PDB entry 6FC3 | X-ray diffraction, 1.75 A resolution | chains A and B

== Chain A ==
Name: Eukaryotic translation initiation factor 4E
From: Saccharomyces cerevisiae (strain ATCC 204508 / S288c)
Reference sequence: P07260 (IF4E_YEAST); residues 35-213 here = UniProt positions 35-213
Chain sequence (183 residues; numbered 31 to 213; the number before each row is that of its first residue):
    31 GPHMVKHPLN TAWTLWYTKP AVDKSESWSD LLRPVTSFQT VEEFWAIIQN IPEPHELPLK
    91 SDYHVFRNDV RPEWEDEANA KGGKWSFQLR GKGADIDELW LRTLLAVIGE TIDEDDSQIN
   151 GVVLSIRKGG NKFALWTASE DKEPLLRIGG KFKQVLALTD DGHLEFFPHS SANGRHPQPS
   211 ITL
Disordered / not traced: 31-34, 104-106, 145-147
Differences from the reference sequence: expression tag (31-34); engineered mutation Ala42 (Lys in P07260), Ala168 (Lys in P07260), Ala187 (Lys in P07260)
Bound ions: Zn2+ site 1 near Glu83 (its only coordinating residue here); Zn2+ site 2: Asp190, His193 (shared with His39(B), Glu44(B) of chain B)
Swiss-Prot annotation at these positions:
  - cross-link: Lys114 (Glycyl lysine isopeptide (Lys-Gly) (interchain with G-Cter in ubiquitin))

== Chain B ==
Name: Cap-associated protein CAF20
From: Saccharomyces cerevisiae (strain ATCC 204508 / S288c)
Reference sequence: P12962 (CAF20_YEAST); residues 1-49 here = UniProt positions 1-49
Chain sequence (52 residues; row label = number of the first residue in the row; numbers below 1 keep their minus sign (Gly-2 is residue -2)):
    -2 GPHMIKYTID ELFQLKPSLT LEVNFDAVEF RAIIEKVKQL QHLKEEEFNS HH
Disordered / not traced: 15-16, 46-49
Differences from the reference sequence: expression tag (-2 to 0)
Bound ions: Zn2+: His39, Glu44 (shared with Asp190(A), His193(A) of chain A)
Swiss-Prot annotation at these positions:
  - mutagenesis: Tyr4 (Y4A: Reduces interaction with eIF4E/TIF45. Prevents pseudohyphal growth. Further reduces interaction with eIF4E/TIF45; when associated with A-9), Leu9 (L9A: Further reduces interaction with eIF4E/TIF45; when associated with A-4)

== How chain A and chain B interact ==
Contacting residue pairs (55; chain A residue first):
  His37(A) with Tyr4(B); Leu12(B)
  Pro38(A) with Ile2(B); Tyr4(B), hydrogen bond (backbone-side chain)
  Asn40(A) with His0(B); Met1(B); Ile2(B), hydrogen bond (side chain-backbone)
  Tyr47(A) with Phe27(B), hydrophobic; Ile31(B)
  Lys49(A) with Ile30(B); Val34(B)
  Pro50(A) with Val34(B), hydrophobic; Gln38(B)
  Val52(A) with Leu37(B), hydrophobic; Lys41(B), hydrogen bond (backbone-side chain)
  Val65(A) with Phe22(B); Phe27(B), hydrophobic
  Thr66(A) with Phe22(B)
  Val71(A) with Leu9(B), hydrophobic; Leu12(B), hydrophobic
  Trp75(A) with Leu9(B), hydrogen bond (side chain-backbone); Phe10(B), hydrophobic; Leu12(B); Lys13(B); Pro14(B)
  Ala76(A) with Glu19(B); Val20(B)
  Ile77(A) with Val20(B)
  Gln79(A) with Leu18(B)
  Asn80(A) with Leu18(B), hydrogen bond (side chain-backbone); Val20(B); Phe22(B); Ala24(B)
  Ile81(A) with Phe22(B), hydrophobic
  Pro82(A) with Phe27(B); Arg28(B); Ile31(B), hydrophobic
  Glu86(A) with Arg28(B), salt bridge; Lys35(B), hydrogen bond (backbone-side chain)
  Leu87(A) with Ile31(B), hydrophobic
  Pro88(A) with Ile31(B); Val34(B), hydrophobic; Lys35(B); Gln38(B)
  Leu89(A) with Gln38(B), hydrogen bond (backbone-side chain)
  Arg132(A) with Ile6(B)
  Leu135(A) with Leu9(B); Phe10(B), hydrophobic
  Ala136(A) with Ile6(B)
  Gly139(A) with Lys3(B); Tyr4(B), hydrogen bond (backbone-backbone)
  Glu140(A) with Met1(B); Ile2(B); Lys3(B), hydrogen bond (backbone-side chain)
  Thr141(A) with Tyr4(B)
Other interface residues (no listed pair), chain A (33 interface residues in all): Leu39, Tyr93, Leu131, Ile138, Asp143, Val185
Other interface residues (no listed pair), chain B (27 interface residues in all): Thr5, Asn21
The authors on this interface:
  - specific contacts: Glu140(A)-Lys3(B) (hydrogen bond), Lys13(B)-Trp75(A) (hydrophobic contact), Arg28(B)-Glu86(A) (salt bridge), Lys35(B)-Glu86(A) (hydrogen bond), Gln38(B)-Leu89(A) (hydrogen bond)
  - interface residues, chain B: Phe27(B), Ile31(B), Val34(B)

== In short ==
33 residues of chain A and 27 residues of chain B are in contact; the contacts include 9 hydrogen bonds and 1
salt bridge. Polar contacts include Glu86(A)-Arg28(B), Pro38(A)-Tyr4(B) and Asn40(A)-Ile2(B). The authors
report hydrogen bonds between Glu140(A) and Lys3(B), Lys35(B) and Glu86(A) and Gln38(B) and Leu89(A); a
hydrophobic contact between Lys13(B) and Trp75(A); a salt bridge between Arg28(B) and Glu86(A). The paper
reports interface residues Phe27(B), Ile31(B) and Val34(B).
Chain A is Eukaryotic translation initiation factor 4E and chain B is Cap-associated protein CAF20, both from
Saccharomyces cerevisiae (strain ATCC 204508 / S288c); the structure, Crystal structure of the eIF4E-p20
complex from Saccharomyces cerevisiae, was determined by X-ray diffraction (same publication as 6FBZ and
6FC1).
